7Y3S - chains A and B; structure by X-ray diffraction, 2.60 A resolution.

# Chain A (and B)
Name: Bifunctional glutamate/proline--tRNA ligase
Source organism: Homo sapiens
Notes: EC 6.1.1.17, 6.1.1.15; chain B of this document is another copy of the same molecule, construct and numbering; everything in this record applies to it too
Reference sequence: P07814 (SYEP_HUMAN); residue numbers follow UniProt; this construct covers 1015-1512
Sequence (498 residues; numbered 1015 to 1512; the number before each row is that of its first residue):
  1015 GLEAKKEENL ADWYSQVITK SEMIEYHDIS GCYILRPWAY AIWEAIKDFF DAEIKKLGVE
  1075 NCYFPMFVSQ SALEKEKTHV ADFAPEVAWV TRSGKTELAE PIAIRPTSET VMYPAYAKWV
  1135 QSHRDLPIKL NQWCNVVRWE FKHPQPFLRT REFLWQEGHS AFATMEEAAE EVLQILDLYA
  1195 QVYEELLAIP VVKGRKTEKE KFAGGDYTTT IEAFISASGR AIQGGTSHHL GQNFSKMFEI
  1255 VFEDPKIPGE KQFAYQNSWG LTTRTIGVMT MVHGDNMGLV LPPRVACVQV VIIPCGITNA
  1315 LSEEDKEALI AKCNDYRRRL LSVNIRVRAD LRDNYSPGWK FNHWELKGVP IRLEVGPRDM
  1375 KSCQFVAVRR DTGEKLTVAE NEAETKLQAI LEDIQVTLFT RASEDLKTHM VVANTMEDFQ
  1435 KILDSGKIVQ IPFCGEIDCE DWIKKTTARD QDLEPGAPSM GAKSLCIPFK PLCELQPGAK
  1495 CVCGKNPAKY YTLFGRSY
Not modelled in the structure: 1015, 1312-1314, 1464-1473, 1498-1499 (chain B: 1312-1315, 1463-1473)
Bound ions: Mg2+: Gln1237 (together with ATP)
Small-molecule neighbours:
  - ATP (adenosine-5'-triphosphate): Arg1152, Glu1154, Phe1161, Leu1162, Arg1163, Thr1164, Phe1167, Trp1169, Gln1237, Gly1238, Gly1239, Thr1240, His1242, Gly1274, Thr1276, Arg1278, Lys1477
  - F9C (1-(6-bromanyl-7-methyl-imidazo[4,5-b]pyridin-3-yl)-3-[(2R,3S)-3-oxidanylpiperidin-2-yl]propan-2-one): His1093, Phe1097, Glu1100, Val1101, Pro1120, Thr1121, Glu1123, Arg1152, Trp1169, Glu1171, His1173, Phe1216, Thr1240, His1242, Ser1272, Trp1273, Gly1274
From the paper describing this entry:
  - binding site for F9C: His1093, Phe1097, Arg1152
  - binding site for ATP: Arg1152, Glu1154, Arg1163
  - mutagenesis - F1097A/E1123A/R1152L: decreased binding to HF
  - mutagenesis - F1097A/E1123A/R1152L: abolished catalytic activity

# Interface between chain A and chain B
Pairs across the interface (111; chain A residue first):
  Glu1039(A) - Lys1132(B)
  Glu1039(A) - Trp1133(B)  hydrogen bond
  His1041(A) - Pro1079(B)
  His1041(A) - Phe1081(B)  hydrogen bond (side chain-backbone)
  His1041(A) - Val1125(B)
  Asp1042(A) - Ser1083(B)  hydrogen bond
  Ile1043(A) - Ser1083(B)
  Ile1043(A) - Ile1116(B)  hydrophobic
  Ile1048(A) - Tyr1077(B)
  Ile1048(A) - Phe1078(B)  hydrophobic
  Ile1048(A) - Pro1079(B)
  Leu1049(A) - Cys1076(B)
  Leu1049(A) - Tyr1077(B)  hydrogen bond (backbone-backbone)
  Arg1050(A) - Trp1133(B)
  Pro1051(A) - Glu1074(B)
  Pro1051(A) - Asn1075(B)
  Pro1051(A) - Leu1144(B)  hydrophobic
  Tyr1054(A) - Asn1075(B)
  Tyr1054(A) - Cys1076(B)  hydrophobic
  Tyr1054(A) - Tyr1077(B)  hydrophobic
  Glu1058(A) - Asn1075(B)
  Lys1069(A) - Glu1058(B)  salt bridge
  Glu1074(A) - Pro1051(B)
  Asn1075(A) - Pro1051(B)
  Asn1075(A) - Tyr1054(B)
  Asn1075(A) - Glu1058(B)
  Cys1076(A) - Leu1049(B)
  Cys1076(A) - Pro1051(B)
  Cys1076(A) - Tyr1054(B)
  Tyr1077(A) - Ile1048(B)
  Tyr1077(A) - Leu1049(B)  hydrogen bond (backbone-backbone)
  Tyr1077(A) - Tyr1054(B)  hydrophobic
  Tyr1077(A) - Asn1149(B)
  Tyr1077(A) - Glu1166(B)  hydrogen bond
  Tyr1077(A) - Leu1168(B)  hydrophobic
  Phe1078(A) - Ile1048(B)  hydrophobic
  Pro1079(A) - His1041(B)
  Pro1079(A) - Ile1048(B)
  Pro1079(A) - Glu1166(B)
  Met1080(A) - Met1080(B)  hydrophobic
  Met1080(A) - Asn1149(B)  hydrogen bond
  Met1080(A) - Glu1166(B)  hydrogen bond (backbone-side chain)
  Phe1081(A) - His1041(B)
  Phe1081(A) - Ile1043(B)  hydrophobic
  Phe1081(A) - Ile1118(B)  hydrophobic
  Phe1081(A) - Val1151(B)  hydrophobic
  Phe1081(A) - Trp1153(B)  hydrophobic
  Val1082(A) - Ile1043(B)
  Ser1083(A) - Asp1042(B)  hydrogen bond
  Ser1083(A) - Ile1043(B)
  Ala1086(A) - Asp1042(B)
  Ala1098(A) - Gly1108(B)
  Pro1099(A) - Ser1107(B)
  Pro1099(A) - Gly1108(B)
  Val1101(A) - Arg1106(B)
  Val1101(A) - Ser1107(B)
  Val1101(A) - Gly1108(B)  hydrogen bond (backbone-backbone)
  Ala1102(A) - Arg1106(B)
  Trp1103(A) - Val1104(B)
  Trp1103(A) - Thr1105(B)  hydrogen bond (backbone-backbone)
  Trp1103(A) - Arg1106(B)  hydrogen bond (backbone-backbone)
  Trp1103(A) - Gly1108(B)
  Val1104(A) - Ala1102(B)  hydrophobic
  Val1104(A) - Trp1103(B)
  Val1104(A) - Val1104(B)  hydrophobic
  Val1104(A) - Ile1118(B)  hydrophobic
  Thr1105(A) - Trp1103(B)  hydrogen bond (backbone-backbone)
  Thr1105(A) - Thr1105(B)  hydrogen bond
  Thr1105(A) - Arg1106(B)
  Arg1106(A) - Val1101(B)
  Arg1106(A) - Ala1102(B)
  Arg1106(A) - Trp1103(B)  hydrogen bond (backbone-backbone)
  Arg1106(A) - Pro1115(B)
  Ser1107(A) - Pro1099(B)
  Ser1107(A) - Val1101(B)
  Ser1107(A) - Trp1153(B)
  Gly1108(A) - Ala1098(B)
  Gly1108(A) - Pro1099(B)
  Gly1108(A) - Val1101(B)  hydrogen bond (backbone-backbone)
  Gly1108(A) - Trp1103(B)
  Leu1112(A) - Trp1153(B)
  Pro1115(A) - Arg1106(B)
  Ile1116(A) - Ile1043(B)  hydrophobic
  Ile1116(A) - Trp1153(B)  hydrophobic
  Ile1118(A) - Phe1081(B)  hydrophobic
  Ile1118(A) - Val1104(B)  hydrophobic
  Ile1118(A) - Ile1118(B)  hydrophobic
  Val1125(A) - His1041(B)
  Lys1132(A) - Glu1039(B)  salt bridge
  Trp1133(A) - Glu1039(B)  hydrogen bond
  Trp1133(A) - Arg1050(B)
  His1137(A) - Asn1348(B)  hydrogen bond
  Arg1138(A) - Asn1348(B)
  Arg1138(A) - Tyr1349(B)  hydrogen bond
  Leu1144(A) - Pro1051(B)  hydrophobic
  Asn1149(A) - Tyr1077(B)
  Asn1149(A) - Met1080(B)  hydrogen bond
  Asn1149(A) - Asn1149(B)
  Val1151(A) - Met1080(B)  hydrophobic
  Val1151(A) - Phe1081(B)  hydrophobic
  Trp1153(A) - Phe1081(B)  hydrophobic
  Trp1153(A) - Ser1107(B)
  Trp1153(A) - Leu1112(B)  hydrophobic
  Trp1153(A) - Ile1116(B)  hydrophobic
  Glu1166(A) - Tyr1077(B)  hydrogen bond
  Glu1166(A) - Pro1079(B)
  Glu1166(A) - Met1080(B)
  Leu1168(A) - Tyr1077(B)  hydrophobic
  Arg1342(A) - Glu1074(B)  salt bridge
  Asn1348(A) - Arg1138(B)
  Tyr1349(A) - Arg1138(B)
Other interface residues (no listed pair), chain A (54 interface residues in all): Cys1046, Tyr1047, Arg1119, Ala1129
Other interface residues (no listed pair), chain B (53 interface residues in all): Cys1046, Tyr1047, Val1082, Gln1084, Ala1086, Arg1119, Ala1129, Asp1139

# In short
The interface between chain A and chain B involves 54 residues on one side and 53 on the other, with 21
hydrogen bonds and 3 salt bridges. Among the polar pairs are Lys1069(A)-Glu1058(B), Lys1132(A)-Glu1039(B) and
Arg1342(A)-Glu1074(B). From the paper: a binding site for F9C at His1093(A), Phe1097(A) and Arg1152(A);
F1097A/E1123A/R1152L of chain A reduce binding to HF.
Both chains are Bifunctional glutamate/proline--tRNA ligase (Homo sapiens). Entry 7Y3S (Controlling fibrosis
using compound with novel binding mode to prolyl-tRNA synthetase 1) was determined by X-ray diffraction,
deposited together with 7Y1H and 7Y1W.
